Entry 9DEV (X-ray diffraction, 1.75 A resolution); this record covers chain A.

[Chain A]
Protein: Protein mono-ADP-ribosyltransferase PARP4
From: Homo sapiens
Notes: EC 2.4.2.-
UniProtKB: Q9UKK3 (PARP4_HUMAN); numbering as in UniProt (aligned over 1-100)
Chain sequence (100 residues; numbered 1 to 100; the number before each row is that of its first residue):
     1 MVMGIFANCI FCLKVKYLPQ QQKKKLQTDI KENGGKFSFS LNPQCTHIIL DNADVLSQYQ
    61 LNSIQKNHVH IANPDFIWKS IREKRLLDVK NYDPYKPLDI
Unresolved in the structure: 1-3
Curated features (UniProtKB/Swiss-Prot):
  - motif: P19 to K25 (Nuclear localization signal)
Reported in the primary citation:
  - mutagenesis - K23Q/K24Q (60.0 degC +/- 0.7 deg), K31Q (58 degC +/- 1 deg), F39A (54.7 degC +/- 0.4 deg), F39Q (54.3 degC +/- 1 deg): increased stability
  - conformationally variable residues (loop rearrangement): F39

[Summary]
From the paper: K23Q/K24Q, K31Q and F39A, among others, increase stability; conformational variability at F39.
Chain A is Protein mono-ADP-ribosyltransferase PARP4 (Homo sapiens); the structure, PARP4 BRCT domain, was
determined by X-ray diffraction together with 9DFO, 9DFP, 9DFQ and 9DFR from the same study.
